PDB entry 6SQQ | X-ray diffraction, 2.37 A resolution | chains CCC and ZZZ of the 6 polymer chains in the assembly

== Chain CCC ==
Name: U1 small nuclear ribonucleoprotein A
From: Homo sapiens
Reference sequence: P09012 (SNRPA_HUMAN); numbering as in UniProt (aligned over 1-98)
Chain sequence (98 residues; each row starts with the number of its first residue):
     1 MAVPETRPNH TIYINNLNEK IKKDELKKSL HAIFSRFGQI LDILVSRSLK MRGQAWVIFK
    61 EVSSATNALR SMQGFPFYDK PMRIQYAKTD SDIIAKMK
Not modelled in the structure: 1-4, 96-98
Sequence notes: engineered mutation His31 (Tyr in P09012), Arg36 (Gln in P09012), Trp56 (Phe in P09012)
Swiss-Prot annotation at these positions:
  - modified residue: Ala2 (N-acetylalanine), Lys60 (N6-acetyllysine)
  - mutagenesis: Thr11 (T11V: Abolishes RNA binding), Tyr13 (Y13F: Substantially reduces RNA binding), Asn15 (N15V: Abolishes RNA binding), Asn16 (N16V: Substantially reduces RNA binding), Arg52 (R52Q: Abolishes RNA binding)

== Chain ZZZ ==
Molecule: RNA hairpin
Sequence (21 nucleotides; row label = number of the first residue in the row):
     1 AAUCCAUUGC ACUCCGGAUU U
Not modelled in the structure: 13-15, 20-21

== Chain CCC / chain ZZZ interface ==
Residue-residue contacts - 39 pairs, chain CCC then chain ZZZ:
  Glu5(CCC) - C10(ZZZ)  base contact
  Tyr13(CCC) - G9(ZZZ)  base contact
  Tyr13(CCC) - C10(ZZZ)  stacking on the base
  Asn15(CCC) - U8(ZZZ)  base contact
  Asn15(CCC) - G9(ZZZ)  hydrogen bond to the base
  Asn16(CCC) - U8(ZZZ)  hydrogen bond to the base
  Asn16(CCC) - G9(ZZZ)  hydrogen bond to the base
  Glu19(CCC) - U7(ZZZ)  hydrogen bond to the base
  Glu19(CCC) - G9(ZZZ)  hydrogen bond to the base
  Lys22(CCC) - A2(ZZZ)  salt bridge to the phosphate
  Leu44(CCC) - A11(ZZZ)  base contact
  Leu44(CCC) - C12(ZZZ)  base contact
  Ser48(CCC) - G16(ZZZ)  phosphate contact
  Leu49(CCC) - A6(ZZZ)  base contact
  Leu49(CCC) - G16(ZZZ)  phosphate contact
  Lys50(CCC) - G9(ZZZ)  hydrogen bond to the sugar
  Met51(CCC) - A11(ZZZ)  sugar contact
  Arg52(CCC) - A6(ZZZ)  hydrogen bond to the base
  Arg52(CCC) - U7(ZZZ)  base contact
  Arg52(CCC) - G9(ZZZ)  hydrogen bond to the base
  Arg52(CCC) - G16(ZZZ)  hydrogen bond to the base
  Gly53(CCC) - G9(ZZZ)  base contact
  Gln54(CCC) - G9(ZZZ)  base contact
  Gln54(CCC) - C10(ZZZ)  sugar contact
  Trp56(CCC) - C10(ZZZ)  hydrogen bond to the base
  Trp56(CCC) - A11(ZZZ)  stacking on the base
  Lys80(CCC) - U8(ZZZ)  hydrogen bond to the base
  Gln85(CCC) - C10(ZZZ)  hydrogen bond to the base
  Tyr86(CCC) - C10(ZZZ)  hydrogen bond to the base
  Ala87(CCC) - C10(ZZZ)  base contact
  Ala87(CCC) - A11(ZZZ)  base contact
  Lys88(CCC) - C10(ZZZ)  hydrogen bond to the base
  Thr89(CCC) - A11(ZZZ)  hydrogen bond to the base
  Thr89(CCC) - C12(ZZZ)  base contact
  Asp90(CCC) - A11(ZZZ)  base contact
  Asp90(CCC) - C12(ZZZ)  hydrogen bond to the base
  Ser91(CCC) - A11(ZZZ)  hydrogen bond to the base
  Ser91(CCC) - C12(ZZZ)  base contact
  Asp92(CCC) - C12(ZZZ)  hydrogen bond to the base
Also at the interface, not in a pair above, chain CCC (26 interface residues in all): Thr11, Leu17

== Summary ==
Chain CCC and chain ZZZ form an interface of 26 and 9 residues respectively; the contacts include 18 hydrogen
bonds, 1 salt bridge and 2 aromatic stacking contacts. Polar pairs include Asn15(CCC)-G9(ZZZ),
Asn16(CCC)-U8(ZZZ) and Asn16(CCC)-G9(ZZZ). Curated annotation (UniProt) lists 5 mutagenesis sites on chain
CCC.
Here chain CCC is U1 small nuclear ribonucleoprotein A (Homo sapiens) and chain ZZZ is RNA hairpin. Entry 6SQQ
(Structure of the U1A variant A1-98 Y31H/Q36R/F56W triple mutant in complex with RNA obtained by soaking) was
determined by X-ray diffraction (same publication as 6SQN, 6SQT, 6SQV and 6SR7).
